Entry 7VHD (X-ray diffraction, 1.80 A resolution); this record covers chains A and B of the 7 polymer chains in the assembly.

== Chain A ==
Name: rRNA N-glycosylase
Source organism: Escherichia coli
Notes: EC 3.2.2.22
UniProt: Q8XBV2 (Q8XBV2_ECOLX); residues 1-297 here correspond to UniProt positions 23-319 (UniProt number = residue number + 22)
Chain sequence (297 residues; row label = number of the first residue in the row):
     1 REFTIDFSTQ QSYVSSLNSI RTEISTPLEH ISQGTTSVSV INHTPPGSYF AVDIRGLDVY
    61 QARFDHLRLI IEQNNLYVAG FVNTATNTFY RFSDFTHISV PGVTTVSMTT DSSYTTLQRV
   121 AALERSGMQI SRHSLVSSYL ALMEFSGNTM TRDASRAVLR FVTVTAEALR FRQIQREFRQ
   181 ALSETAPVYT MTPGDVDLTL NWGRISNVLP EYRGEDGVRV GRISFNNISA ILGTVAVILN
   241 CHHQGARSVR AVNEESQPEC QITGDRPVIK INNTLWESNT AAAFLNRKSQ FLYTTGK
Disordered / not traced: 242-256
Disulfides: Cys241-Cys260
From the paper describing this entry:
  - catalytic residues: Glu167, Arg170 (citing earlier work)

== Chain B ==
Name: Shiga toxin 2 B subunit
Source organism: Escherichia coli
UniProt: Q7DJJ2 (Q7DJJ2_ECOLX); residues 1-70 here correspond to UniProt positions 20-89 (UniProt number = residue number + 19)
Chain sequence (70 residues; each row starts with the number of its first residue):
     1 ADCAKGKIEF SKYNEDDTFT VKVDGKEYWT SRWNLQPLLQ SAQLTGMTVT IKSSTCESGS
    61 GFAEVQFNND
Disordered / not traced: 57-59
Disulfides: Cys3-Cys56

== Chain A / chain B interface ==
Contacting residue pairs (13; chain A residue first):
  Arg266(A) with Thr45(B)
  Ile271(A) with Leu44(B)
  Leu285(A) with Ser41(B); Leu44(B), hydrophobic; Thr45(B)
  Arg287(A) with Pro37(B)
  Lys288(A) with Asn34(B); Pro37(B)
  Ser289(A) with Trp33(B); Asn34(B), hydrogen bond (backbone-side chain); Pro37(B)
  Phe291(A) with Trp33(B), hydrophobic
  Leu292(A) with Asn34(B)
Also at the interface, not in a pair above, chain A (9 interface residues in all): Ile269
Also at the interface, not in a pair above, chain B (7 interface residues in all): Asn69

== Overview ==
9 residues of chain A face 7 of chain B across their interface; the contacts include 1 hydrogen bond. The
hydrogen-bonded pair is Ser289(A)-Asn34(B). The paper reports catalytic residues Glu167(A) and Arg170(A).
Here chain A is rRNA N-glycosylase and chain B is Shiga toxin 2 B subunit, both from Escherichia coli. Entry
7VHD (Crystal structure of the STX2a complexed with R4A peptide) was determined by X-ray diffraction,
deposited together with 7VHC, 7VHE and 7VHF.
